PDB entry 7F0R | electron microscopy, 5.80 A resolution (low resolution: residue-level contacts below are approximate; hydrogen-bond / salt-bridge calls are withheld) | chains A and C of the 9 polymer chains in the assembly

# Chain A
Name: DNA-directed RNA polymerase subunit alpha
Source organism: Pseudomonas aeruginosa (strain ATCC 15692 / DSM 22644 / CIP 104116 / JCM 14847 / LMG 12228 / 1C / PRS 101 / PAO1)
Notes: EC 2.7.7.6
UniProt: O52760 (RPOA_PSEAE); residue numbers follow UniProt; this construct covers 1-333
Sequence (345 residues; each row starts with the number of its first residue; numbers below 1 keep their minus sign (Met-11 is residue -11)):
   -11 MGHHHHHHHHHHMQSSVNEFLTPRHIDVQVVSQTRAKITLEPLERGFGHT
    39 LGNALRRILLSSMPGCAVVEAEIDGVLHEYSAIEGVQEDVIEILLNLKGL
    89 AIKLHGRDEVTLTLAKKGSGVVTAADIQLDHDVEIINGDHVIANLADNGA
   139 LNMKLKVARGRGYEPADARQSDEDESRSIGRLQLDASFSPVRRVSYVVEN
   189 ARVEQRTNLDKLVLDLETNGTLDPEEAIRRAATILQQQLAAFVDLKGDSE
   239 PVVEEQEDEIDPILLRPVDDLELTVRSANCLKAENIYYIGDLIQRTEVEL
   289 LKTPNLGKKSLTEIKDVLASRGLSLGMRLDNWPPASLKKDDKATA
Disordered / not traced: -11 to 7, 158-165, 231-333
Differences from the reference sequence: initiating methionine (-11); expression tag (-10 to 0)

# Chain C
Name: DNA-directed RNA polymerase subunit beta
Source organism: Pseudomonas aeruginosa (strain ATCC 15692 / DSM 22644 / CIP 104116 / JCM 14847 / LMG 12228 / 1C / PRS 101 / PAO1)
Notes: EC 2.7.7.6
UniProt: Q51561 (RPOB_PSEAE); numbering as in UniProt (aligned over 1-1357)
Sequence (1359 residues; numbered -1 to 1357; the number before each row is that of its first residue; numbers below 1 keep their minus sign (Met-1 is residue -1)):
    -1 MGMAYSYTEKKRIRKDFSKLPDVMDVPYLLAIQLDSYREFLQAGATKEQF
    49 RDVGLHAAFKSVFPIISYSGNAALEYVGYRLGEPAFDVKECVLRGVTFAV
    99 PLRVKVRLIIFDRESSNKAIKDIKEQEVYMGEIPLMTENGTFIINGTERV
   149 IVSQLHRSPGVFFDHDRGKTHSSGKLLYSARIIPYRGSWLDFEFDPKDCV
   199 FVRIDRRRKLPASVLLRALGYSTEEILNAFYATNVFHIKGETLNLELVPQ
   249 RLRGEVASIDIKDGSGKVIVEQGRRITARHINQLEKAGVSQLEVPFDYLI
   299 GRTIAKAIVHPATGEIIAECNTELTLDLLAKVAKAQVVRIETLYTNDIDC
   349 GPFISDTLKIDNTSNQLEALVEIYRMMRPGEPPTKEAAETLFGNLFFSAE
   399 RYDLSAVGRMKFNRRIGRTEIEGPGVLSKEDIIDVLKTLVDIRNGKGIVD
   449 DIDHLGNRRVRCVGEMAENQFRVGLVRVERAVKERLSMAESEGLMPQDLI
   499 NAKPVAAAIKEFFGSSQLSQFMDQNNPLSEITHKRRVSALGPGGLTRERA
   549 GFEVRDVHPTHYGRVCPIETPEGPNIGLINSLATYARTNKYGFLESPYRV
   599 VKDSLVTDEIVFLSAIEEADHVIAQASATLNEKGQLVDELVAVRHLNEFT
   649 VKAPEDVTLMDVSPKQVVSVAASLIPFLEHDDANRALMGSNMQRQAVPTL
   699 RADKPLVGTGMERNVARDSGVCVVARRGGVIDSVDASRVVVRVADDEVET
   749 GEAGVDIYNLTKYTRSNQNTCINQRPLVSKGDVVARGDILADGPSTDMGE
   799 LALGQNMRVAFMPWNGFNFEDSICLSERVVQEDRFTTIHIQELTCVARDT
   849 KLGPEEITADIPNVGEAALNKLDEAGIVYVGAEVQAGDILVGKVTPKGET
   899 QLTPEEKLLRAIFGEKASDVKDTSLRVPTGTKGTVIDVQVFTRDGVERDS
   949 RALSIEKMQLDQIRKDLNEEFRIVEGATFERLRAALVGAKAEGGPALKKG
   999 TEITDDYLDGLERGQWFKLRMADDALNEQLEKAQAYISDRRQLLDDKFED
  1049 KKRKLQQGDDLAPGVLKIVKVYLAIKRRIQPGDKMAGRHGNKGVVSVIMP
  1099 VEDMPHDANGTPVDIVLNPLGVPSRMNVGQILETHLGLAAKGLGEKINRM
  1149 LEEQRKVAELRKFLHEIYNEIGGREENLDELGDNEILALAKNLRGGVPMA
  1199 TPVFDGAKEREIKAMLKLADLPESGQMRLFDGRTGNQFERPTTVGYMYML
  1249 KLNHLVDDKMHARSTGSYSLVTQQPLGGKAQFGGQRFGEMEVWALEAYGA
  1299 AYTLQEMLTVKSDDVNGRTKMYKNIVDGDHRMEAGMPESFNVLIKEIRSL
  1349 GIDIELETE
Disordered / not traced: -1 to 2, 990-1019, 1357
Differences from the reference sequence: initiating methionine (-1); expression tag (0)

# Interface between chain A and chain C
Contacting residue pairs (71; chain A residue first):
  Asn41(A) - Asp1229(C)
  Asn41(A) - Gly1230(C)
  Asn41(A) - Gly1233(C)
  Arg44(A) - His1104(C)
  Arg44(A) - Pro1110(C)
  Arg45(A) - Glu1100(C)
  Arg45(A) - Asp1101(C)
  Arg45(A) - Gly1230(C)
  Leu48(A) - Val1099(C)
  Leu48(A) - Glu1100(C)
  Ser49(A) - Glu1100(C)
  Leu65(A) - Val878(C)
  His66(A) - Val878(C)
  His66(A) - Gly879(C)
  His66(A) - Ile934(C)
  Tyr68(A) - Tyr761(C)
  Tyr68(A) - Ile836(C)
  Tyr68(A) - Ile934(C)
  Tyr68(A) - Lys1074(C)
  Ala70(A) - Ala734(C)
  Ala70(A) - Ser735(C)
  Ile71(A) - Asp733(C)
  Glu72(A) - Asp733(C)
  Glu72(A) - Arg736(C)
  Gly73(A) - Asp733(C)
  Val74(A) - Asp733(C)
  Val74(A) - Ala734(C)
  Gln75(A) - Val732(C)
  Gln75(A) - Ala734(C)
  Gln75(A) - Pro774(C)
  Gln75(A) - Val776(C)
  Glu76(A) - Ala734(C)
  Asp77(A) - Tyr761(C)
  Ile79(A) - Leu698(C)
  Ile79(A) - Tyr761(C)
  Ile79(A) - Arg773(C)
  Glu80(A) - Arg773(C)
  Leu83(A) - Arg699(C)
  Lys86(A) - Asp831(C)
  Ser107(A) - Lys778(C)
  Gly108(A) - Lys778(C)
  Leu133(A) - Lys778(C)
  Asn136(A) - Ser731(C)
  Tyr151(A) - Val828(C)
  Tyr151(A) - Gln829(C)
  Tyr151(A) - Arg1076(C)
  Pro153(A) - Arg1076(C)
  Asp155(A) - Arg1076(C)
  Ile167(A) - Tyr877(C)
  Ile167(A) - Gly879(C)
  Leu170(A) - Gly879(C)
  Gln171(A) - Glu881(C)
  Gln171(A) - Lys1074(C)
  Ala174(A) - Gln829(C)
  Ser175(A) - Gln829(C)
  Ser175(A) - Asp831(C)
  Phe176(A) - Gln829(C)
  Val179(A) - Arg826(C)
  Arg180(A) - Arg826(C)
  Arg181(A) - Arg826(C)
  Arg181(A) - Gly1108(C)
  Arg181(A) - Thr1109(C)
  Arg181(A) - Pro1110(C)
  Val182(A) - Gly1108(C)
  Ser183(A) - His1104(C)
  Ser183(A) - Asp1105(C)
  Ser183(A) - Gly1108(C)
  Tyr184(A) - His1104(C)
  Tyr184(A) - Phe1228(C)
  Tyr184(A) - Asp1229(C)
  Asp203(A) - Asn1107(C)
Other interface residues (no listed pair), chain A (50 interface residues in all): Arg23, His37, Glu67, Val109, Ala134, Asp135, Ala154, Leu172, Asp173, Val185
Other interface residues (no listed pair), chain C (48 interface residues in all): Asn771, Leu775, Glu825, Glu830, Ala880, Thr932, Val933, Ala1072, Ala1106, Arg1147

# In short
The interface between chain A and chain C involves 50 residues on one side and 48 on the other.
Chain A is DNA-directed RNA polymerase subunit alpha and chain C is DNA-directed RNA polymerase subunit beta,
both from Pseudomonas aeruginosa (strain ATCC 15692 / DSM 22644 / CIP 104116 / JCM 14847 / LMG 12228 / 1C /
PRS 101 / PAO1); the structure, Cryo-EM structure of Pseudomonas aeruginosa SutA transcription activation
complex, was determined by electron microscopy together with 7VF9, 7XL3 and 7XL4 from the same study.
